PDB entry 1ECV | X-ray diffraction, 1.95 A resolution | chain A

== Chain A ==
Name: Protein-tyrosine phosphatase 1B
From: Homo sapiens
Notes: EC 3.1.3.48
UniProt: P18031 (PTN1_HUMAN); residue numbers follow UniProt; this construct covers 1-298
Sequence (298 residues; row label = number of the first residue in the row):
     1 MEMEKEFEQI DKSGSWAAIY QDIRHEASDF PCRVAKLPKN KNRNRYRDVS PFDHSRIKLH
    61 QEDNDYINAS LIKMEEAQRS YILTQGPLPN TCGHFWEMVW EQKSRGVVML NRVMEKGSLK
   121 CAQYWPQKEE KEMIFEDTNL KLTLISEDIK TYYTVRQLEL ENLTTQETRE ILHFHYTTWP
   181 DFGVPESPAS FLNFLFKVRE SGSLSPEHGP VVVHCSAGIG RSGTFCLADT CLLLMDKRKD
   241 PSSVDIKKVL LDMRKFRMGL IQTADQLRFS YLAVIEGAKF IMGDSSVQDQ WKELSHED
Not modelled in the structure: 1
Sequence notes: conflict Thr-151 (Ser in P18031), Asp-252 (Glu in P18031)
Ligand contacts: 5-iodo-2-(oxalyl-amino)-benzoic acid (878): Tyr-46, Val-49, Lys-120, Asp-181, Phe-182, Cys-215, Ser-216, Ala-217, Ile-219, Gly-220, Arg-221, Gln-262
Swiss-Prot annotation at these positions:
  - active site: Cys-215 (Phosphocysteine intermediate)
  - binding site (substrate): Asp-181, Cys-215 to Arg-221, Gln-262
  - modified residue: Met-1 (N-acetylmethionine), Tyr-20 (Phosphotyrosine), Ser-50 (Phosphoserine), Tyr-66 (Phosphotyrosine), Cys-215 (Cysteine persulfide), Ser-242 (Phosphoserine), Ser-243 (Phosphoserine)
  - cross-link: Cys-215 to Ser-216 (N,N-(cysteine-1,S-diyl)serine (Cys-Ser))
  - mutagenesis: Ser-50 (S50A/D: No phosphorylation), Asp-181 (D181A: Substrate-trapping mutant), Cys-215 (C215S: Catalytically inactive mutant; abolishes sulfhydration)

== In short ==
Ligands of chain A: 5-iodo-2-(oxalyl-amino)-benzoic acid. From UniProt: active-site residue Cys-215, 9
substrate-binding residues and 3 mutagenesis sites.
Chain A is Protein-tyrosine phosphatase 1B (Homo sapiens); the structure, Crystal structure of protein
tyrosine phosphatase 1B complexed with 5-iodo-2-(oxalyl-amino)-benzoic acid, was determined by X-ray
diffraction (same publication as 1C83, 1C84 and 1C85).
